5ZXH - chains A and B of the 6 polymer chains in the assembly; structure by X-ray diffraction, 2.80 A resolution.

# Chain A
Protein: Tubulin alpha-1B chain
Source organism: Sus scrofa
UniProt: Q2XVP4 (TBA1B_PIG); residue numbers follow UniProt; this construct covers 1-450
Amino-acid sequence (450 residues; numbered 1 to 450; the number before each row is that of its first residue):
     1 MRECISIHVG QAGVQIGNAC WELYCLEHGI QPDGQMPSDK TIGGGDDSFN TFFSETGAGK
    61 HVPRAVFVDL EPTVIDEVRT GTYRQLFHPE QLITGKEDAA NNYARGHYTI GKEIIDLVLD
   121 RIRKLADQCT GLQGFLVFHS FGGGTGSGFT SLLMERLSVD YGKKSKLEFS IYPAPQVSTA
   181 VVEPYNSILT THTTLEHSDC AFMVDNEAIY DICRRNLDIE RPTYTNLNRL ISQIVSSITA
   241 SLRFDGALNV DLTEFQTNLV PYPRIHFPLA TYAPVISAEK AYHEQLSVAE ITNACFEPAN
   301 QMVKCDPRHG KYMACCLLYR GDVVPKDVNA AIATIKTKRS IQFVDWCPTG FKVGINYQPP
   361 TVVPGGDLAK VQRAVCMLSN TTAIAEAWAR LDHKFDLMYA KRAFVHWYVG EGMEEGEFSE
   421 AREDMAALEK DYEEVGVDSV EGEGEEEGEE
Not modelled in the structure: 438-450
Metal / ion sites: Ca2+: Asp39, Thr41, Gly44, Glu55
Ligand contacts: GTP (guanosine-5'-triphosphate): Gly10, Gln11, Ala12, Gln15, Ile16, Asp69, Asp98, Ala99, Ala100, Asn101, Asn102, Ser140, Gly142, Gly143, Gly144, Thr145, Gly146, Ile171, Pro173, Ala174, Val177, Ser178, Glu183, Asn206, Tyr224, Leu227, Asn228, Ile231
UniProt features mapped onto this chain:
  - motif: Met1 to Cys4 (MREC motif)
  - active site: Glu254
  - binding site (GTP): Gly10, Gln11, Ala12, Gln15, Glu71, Ala99, Ser140, Gly143, Gly144, Thr145, Gly146, Thr179, Glu183, Asn206, Tyr224, Asn228, Leu252
  - binding site (Mg(2+)): Glu71
  - modified residue: Lys40 (N6,N6,N6-trimethyllysine), Ser48 (Phosphoserine), Ser232 (Phosphoserine), Tyr282 (3'-nitrotyrosine), Arg339 (Omega-N-methylarginine), Ser439 (Phosphoserine), Glu443 (5-glutamyl polyglutamate), Glu445 (5-glutamyl polyglutamate)
  - cross-link (Glycyl lysine isopeptide (Lys-Gly)): Lys326 (interchain with G-Cter in ubiquitin), Lys370 (interchain with G-Cter in ubiquitin)

# Chain B
Protein: Tubulin beta-2B chain
Source organism: Bos taurus
UniProt: Q6B856 (TBB2B_BOVIN); residues 1-445 here = UniProt positions 1-445
Amino-acid sequence (445 residues; numbered 1 to 445; the number before each row is that of its first residue):
     1 MREIVHIQAG QCGNQIGAKF WEVISDEHGI DPTGSYHGDS DLQLERINVY YNEATGNKYV
    61 PRAILVDLEP GTMDSVRSGP FGQIFRPDNF VFGQSGAGNN WAKGHYTEGA ELVDSVLDVV
   121 RKESESCDCL QGFQLTHSLG GGTGSGMGTL LISKIREEYP DRIMNTFSVV PSPKVSDTVV
   181 EPYNATLSVH QLVENTDETY CIDNEALYDI CFRTLKLTTP TYGDLNHLVS ATMSGVTTCL
   241 RFPGQLNADL RKLAVNMVPF PRLHFFMPGF APLTSRGSQQ YRALTVPELT QQMFDSKNMM
   301 AACDPRHGRY LTVAAVFRGR MSMKEVDEQM LNVQNKNSSY FVEWIPNNVK TAVCDIPPRG
   361 LKMSATFIGN STAIQELFKR ISEQFTAMFR RKAFLHWYTG EGMDEMEFTE AESNMNDLVS
   421 EYQQYQDATA DEQGEFEEEE GEDEA
Not modelled in the structure: 276-279, 429-445
Differences from the reference sequence: engineered mutation Val170 (Met in Q6B856), Val316 (Ile in Q6B856)
Metal / ion sites: Mg2+: Gln11, Asp177 (together with GDP); Ca2+ near Glu111 (its only coordinating residue here)
Ligand contacts:
  - 9LX (2-(6-fluoro-3-{[(4-methoxyphenyl)methyl]amino}imidazo[1,2-a]pyridin-2-yl)phenol): Val236, Cys239, Leu240, Leu246, Ala248, Asp249, Lys252, Leu253, Asn256, Met257, Thr312, Val313, Ala314, Ala315, Val316, Asn348, Lys350, Thr351, Ala352, Ile368
  - GDP (guanosine-5'-diphosphate): Gly10, Gln11, Cys12, Gln15, Ile16, Asp67, Asn99, Ser138, Gly140, Gly141, Gly142, Thr143, Gly144, Ser145, Val169, Pro171, Val175, Ser176, Asp177, Glu181, Asn204, Leu207, Tyr222, Leu225, Asn226
UniProt features mapped onto this chain:
  - motif: Met1 to Ile4 (MREI motif)
  - binding site (GTP): Gln11, Glu69, Ser138, Gly142, Thr143, Gly144, Asn204, Asn226
  - binding site (Mg(2+)): Glu69
  - modified residue: Ser40 (Phosphoserine), Thr55 (Phosphothreonine), Lys58 (N6-acetyllysine), Ser172 (Phosphoserine), Thr285 (Phosphothreonine), Thr290 (Phosphothreonine), Arg318 (Omega-N-methylarginine), Glu438 (5-glutamyl polyglutamate)
  - cross-link (Glycyl lysine isopeptide (Lys-Gly)): Lys58 (interchain with G-Cter in ubiquitin), Lys324 (interchain with G-Cter in ubiquitin)

# How chain A and chain B interact
Residue-residue contacts (54):
  Glu71(A) - Asn247(B)  hydrogen bond
  Lys96(A) - Met1(B)  hydrogen bond (backbone-backbone)
  Lys96(A) - Asp128(B)  salt bridge
  Lys96(A) - Cys129(B)
  Glu97(A) - Met1(B)
  Glu97(A) - Cys129(B)
  Glu97(A) - Arg162(B)  salt bridge
  Asp98(A) - Asn247(B)
  Asp98(A) - Asp249(B)
  Asp98(A) - Lys252(B)  salt bridge
  Ala100(A) - Arg251(B)
  Ala100(A) - Lys252(B)
  Ala100(A) - Val255(B)
  Asn101(A) - Lys252(B)
  Asn101(A) - Asn256(B)
  Arg105(A) - Arg251(B)
  Pro175(A) - Asn347(B)
  Ser178(A) - Lys350(B)
  Thr179(A) - Leu246(B)
  Ala180(A) - Asn256(B)
  Ala180(A) - Lys350(B)
  Val181(A) - Asn256(B)  hydrogen bond (backbone-side chain)
  Val181(A) - Ile345(B)  hydrophobic
  Val181(A) - Pro346(B)
  Glu220(A) - Ser322(B)  hydrogen bond
  Glu220(A) - Lys324(B)
  Arg221(A) - Met323(B)
  Arg221(A) - Asp327(B)  salt bridge
  Tyr224(A) - Gln245(B)
  Lys394(A) - Asn347(B)  hydrogen bond
  Leu397(A) - Glu343(B)
  Leu397(A) - Trp344(B)
  Leu397(A) - Pro346(B)  hydrophobic
  Met398(A) - Trp344(B)
  Met398(A) - Ile345(B)  hydrophobic
  Met398(A) - Pro346(B)
  Lys401(A) - Phe260(B)
  Lys401(A) - Trp344(B)
  Lys401(A) - Ala428(B)
  Arg402(A) - Phe260(B)
  Ala403(A) - Pro259(B)
  Ala403(A) - Phe260(B)  hydrophobic
  Phe404(A) - Val255(B)
  Phe404(A) - Asn256(B)
  Phe404(A) - Val258(B)
  Phe404(A) - Pro259(B)  hydrogen bond (backbone-backbone)
  Phe404(A) - Ile345(B)  hydrophobic
  His406(A) - Val258(B)
  His406(A) - Pro259(B)  hydrogen bond (side chain-backbone)
  His406(A) - Phe260(B)
  His406(A) - Pro261(B)
  Trp407(A) - Ala254(B)
  Trp407(A) - Val255(B)
  Trp407(A) - Val258(B)  hydrogen bond (side chain-backbone)
Interface residues without a listed pair, chain A (28 interface residues in all): Gln11, Thr73, Val182, Tyr210
Interface residues without a listed pair, chain B (30 interface residues in all): Asp197, Thr312

# Overview
28 residues of chain A and 30 residues of chain B are in contact, with 8 hydrogen bonds and 4 salt bridges.
Polar contacts include Lys96(A)-Asp128(B), Glu97(A)-Arg162(B) and Asp98(A)-Lys252(B). Ligands of chain A: GTP.
Bound to chain B: GDP and compound 9LX.
Chain A is Tubulin alpha-1B chain (Sus scrofa) and chain B is Tubulin beta-2B chain (Bos taurus); the
structure, The structure of MT189-tubulin complex, was determined by X-ray diffraction.
